Entry 7WSW (electron microscopy, 3.40 A resolution); this record covers chains B and C of the 4 polymer chains in the assembly.

[Chain B (and C)]
Molecule: Potassium channel AKT1
Source organism: Arabidopsis thaliana
Notes: chain C of this document is another copy of the same molecule, construct and numbering; everything in this record applies to it too
Reference sequence: Q38998 (AKT1_ARATH); residue numbers follow UniProt; this construct covers 1-857
Chain sequence (879 residues; row label = number of the first residue in the row; numbers below 1 keep their minus sign (Met-21 is residue -21)):
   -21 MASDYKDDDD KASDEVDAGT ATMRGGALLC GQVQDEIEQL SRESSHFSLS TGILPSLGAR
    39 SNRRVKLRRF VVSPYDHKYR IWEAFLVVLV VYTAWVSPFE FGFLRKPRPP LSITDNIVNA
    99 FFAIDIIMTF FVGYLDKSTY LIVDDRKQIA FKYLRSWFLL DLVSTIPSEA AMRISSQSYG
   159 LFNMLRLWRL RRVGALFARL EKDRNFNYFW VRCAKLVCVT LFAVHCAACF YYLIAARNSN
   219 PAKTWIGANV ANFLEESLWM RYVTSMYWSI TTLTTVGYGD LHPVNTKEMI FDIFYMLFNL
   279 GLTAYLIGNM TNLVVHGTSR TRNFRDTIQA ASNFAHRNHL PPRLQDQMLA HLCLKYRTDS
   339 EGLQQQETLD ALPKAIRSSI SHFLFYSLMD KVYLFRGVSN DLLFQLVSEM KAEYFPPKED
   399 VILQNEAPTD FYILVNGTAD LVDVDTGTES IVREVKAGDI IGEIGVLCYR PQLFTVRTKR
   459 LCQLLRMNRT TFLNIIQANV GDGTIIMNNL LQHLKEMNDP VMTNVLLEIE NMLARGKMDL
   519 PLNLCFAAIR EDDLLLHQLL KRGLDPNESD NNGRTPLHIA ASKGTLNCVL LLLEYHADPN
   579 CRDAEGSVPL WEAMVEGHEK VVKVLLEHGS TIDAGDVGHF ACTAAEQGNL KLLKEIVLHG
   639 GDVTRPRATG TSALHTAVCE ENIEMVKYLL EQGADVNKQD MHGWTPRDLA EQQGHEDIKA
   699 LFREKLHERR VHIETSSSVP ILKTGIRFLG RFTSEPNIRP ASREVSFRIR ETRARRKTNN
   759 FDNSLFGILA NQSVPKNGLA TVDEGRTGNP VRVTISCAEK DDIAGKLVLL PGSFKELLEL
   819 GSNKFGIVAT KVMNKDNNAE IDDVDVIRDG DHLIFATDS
Unresolved in the structure: -21 to 48, 511-857 (chain C: -21 to 5, 15-47, 511-857)
Differences from the reference sequence: initiating methionine (-21); expression tag (-20 to 0)
Ion coordination: K+ site 1: Thr253, Val254 (shared with 2 residues of chain A; Thr253(C), Val254(C) of chain C; 2 residues of chain D); K+ site 2: Thr253 (shared with 1 residue of chain A; Thr253(C) of chain C; 1 residue of chain D); K+ site 3: Gly255, Tyr256 (shared with 2 residues of chain A; Gly255(C), Tyr256(C) of chain C; 2 residues of chain D)
Residues lining bound ligands: phosphatidylethanolamine (PTY): Val69, Ala72, Trp73, Leu168, Val171, Glu179, Arg190, Lys193, Cys196, Val197, Leu199, Phe200, His203, Leu275, Phe276, Gly279, Tyr283
Swiss-Prot annotation at these positions:
  - binding site (a nucleoside 3',5'-cyclic phosphate): Leu372 to Lys493
Reported in the primary citation:
  - binding site for phosphatidylethanolamine: Arg190, Lys193, Tyr283
  - post-translational modification sites: Ser26, Ser338
  - self-association interface (contacts with another copy of this molecule); pairs are residue here / residue on that copy: Tyr447-Asp379 (hydrogen bond)

[Interface between chain B and chain C]
Pairs across the interface - 62 pairs, chain B then chain C:
  Glu179(B) - Arg303(C)  hydrogen bond (backbone-side chain)
  Asp181(B) - Arg303(C)
  Arg182(B) - Arg303(C)
  Arg182(B) - Gln307(C)  hydrogen bond
  Tyr186(B) - Thr296(C)
  Tyr186(B) - Arg300(C)
  Tyr186(B) - Arg303(C)
  Phe187(B) - Arg300(C)
  Trp246(B) - Tyr256(C)  hydrogen bond
  Thr250(B) - Tyr256(C)  hydrogen bond
  Thr253(B) - Thr252(C)
  Thr253(B) - Thr253(C)
  Val254(B) - Val254(C)
  Gly255(B) - Val254(C)
  Gly255(B) - Gly255(C)
  Gly255(B) - Tyr256(C)
  Tyr256(B) - Tyr256(C)
  Gly257(B) - Tyr256(C)
  His260(B) - Asp258(C)  salt bridge
  Pro261(B) - Tyr245(C)
  Met267(B) - Thr242(C)
  Met267(B) - Tyr245(C)  hydrophobic
  Ile268(B) - Trp237(C)  hydrophobic
  Asp270(B) - Tyr256(C)
  Ile271(B) - Met244(C)  hydrophobic
  Ile271(B) - Tyr245(C)
  Ile271(B) - Ile248(C)  hydrophobic
  Met274(B) - Tyr245(C)  hydrophobic
  Met274(B) - Ile248(C)  hydrophobic
  Met274(B) - Thr249(C)
  Leu275(B) - Leu199(C)  hydrophobic
  Leu275(B) - Ile248(C)  hydrophobic
  Leu278(B) - Leu251(C)  hydrophobic
  Ala282(B) - Met288(C)
  Tyr283(B) - Met288(C)
  Ile285(B) - Ile285(C)  hydrophobic
  Gly286(B) - Thr289(C)
  Gly286(B) - Val292(C)
  Thr289(B) - Thr289(C)
  Asn290(B) - Val292(C)
  Asn290(B) - Val293(C)
  Asn290(B) - Thr296(C)
  His294(B) - Ser297(C)
  Gln343(B) - Phe312(C)
  Thr346(B) - Ala308(C)
  Thr346(B) - Ala309(C)
  Thr346(B) - Phe312(C)
  Ala349(B) - His329(C)  hydrogen bond (backbone-side chain)
  Ala349(B) - Leu330(C)  hydrophobic
  Leu350(B) - Met326(C)  hydrophobic
  Leu350(B) - His329(C)
  Pro351(B) - His329(C)
  Pro351(B) - Lys396(C)
  Pro351(B) - Glu397(C)
  Ala353(B) - Arg455(C)
  Ile354(B) - Gln325(C)
  Ile354(B) - His329(C)
  Ser357(B) - Leu322(C)
  Ile358(B) - Leu322(C)  hydrophobic
  Phe361(B) - His317(C)
  Leu362(B) - His317(C)
  Gln383(B) - Gly425(C)  hydrogen bond (side chain-backbone)
Other interface residues (no listed pair), chain B (46 interface residues in all): Leu259, Thr264, Asn287, Gln342, Leu347, Asn477
Other interface residues (no listed pair), chain C (44 interface residues in all): Met238, Val241, Leu284, Leu318, Pro319, Lys333, Thr426

[Summary]
46 residues of chain B and 44 residues of chain C are in contact; the contacts include 6 hydrogen bonds and 1
salt bridge. Among the polar pairs are His260(B)-Asp258(C), Glu179(B)-Arg303(C) and Arg182(B)-Gln307(C). Chain
B binds phosphatidylethanolamine. The paper reports a binding site for phosphatidylethanolamine at Arg190(B),
Lys193(B) and Tyr283(B); modification sites Ser26(B) and Ser338(B).
Chain B and chain C are both Potassium channel AKT1 (Arabidopsis thaliana); the structure, Cryo-EM structure
of the Potassium channel AKT1 from Arabidopsis thaliana, was determined by electron microscopy together with
7FCV and 7XUF from the same study.
